Entry 3SAF (X-ray diffraction, 2.50 A resolution); this record covers chain A.

# Chain A
Molecule: Exosome component 10
Source organism: Homo sapiens
Notes: EC 3.1.13.-
Reference sequence: Q01780 (EXOSX_HUMAN); residue numbers follow UniProt; this construct covers 180-606
Amino-acid sequence (428 residues; each row starts with the number of its first residue):
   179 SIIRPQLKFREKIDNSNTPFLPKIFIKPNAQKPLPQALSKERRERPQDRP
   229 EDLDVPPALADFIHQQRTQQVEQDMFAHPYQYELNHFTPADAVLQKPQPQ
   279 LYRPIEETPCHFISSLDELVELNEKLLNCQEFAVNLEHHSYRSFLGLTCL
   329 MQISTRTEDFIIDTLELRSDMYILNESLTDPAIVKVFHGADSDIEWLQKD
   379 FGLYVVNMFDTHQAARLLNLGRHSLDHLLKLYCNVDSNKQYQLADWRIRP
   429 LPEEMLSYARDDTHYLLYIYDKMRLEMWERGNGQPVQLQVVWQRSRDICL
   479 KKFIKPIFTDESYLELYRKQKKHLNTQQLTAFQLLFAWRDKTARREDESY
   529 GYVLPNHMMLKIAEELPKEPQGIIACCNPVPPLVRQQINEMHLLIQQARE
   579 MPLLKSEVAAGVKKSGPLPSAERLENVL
Unresolved in the structure: 222-250, 589-606
Construct notes: expression tag (179); engineered mutation Asn-313 (Asp in Q01780)
Metal / ion sites: Mg2+ near Asn-313 (its only coordinating residue here); yttrium (III) ion: Asp-488, Glu-489
Curated features (UniProtKB/Swiss-Prot):
  - binding site (Mg(2+)): Glu-315, Asp-371, Asp-440
  - site: Lys-583 (Not ubiquitinated)
  - cross-link: Lys-583 (Glycyl lysine isopeptide (Lys-Gly) (interchain with G-Cter in SUMO1))
  - mutagenesis: Lys-201 (K201R: Reduces sumoylation levels and increases steady-state expression; when associated with R-168 and R-583), Glu-315 (E315Q: Abolishes exoribonuclease activity), His-316 (H316A: Slightly reduces exoribonuclease activity), Asp-371 (D371N: Abolishes exoribonuclease activity), Asp-404 (D404A: Increases exoribonuclease activity), Tyr-436 (Y436A: Significantly reduces exoribonuclease activity), Lys-583 (K583R: Reduces sumoylation by USP36. Significantly attenuates binding to pre-rRNA across the 5.8S-ITS2 and 18S-ITS1 junctions. Reduces sumoylation levels and increases steady-state expression ...)
From the paper describing this entry:
  - catalytic residues: Tyr-436
  - mutagenesis - D313N, E315Q, D371N: abolished catalytic activity
  - mutagenesis - H316A: decreased catalytic activity
  - mutagenesis - D404A: increased catalytic activity
  - mutagenesis - Y436A: abolished catalytic activity on AU-rich substrate
  - mutagenesis - Y436A: decreased catalytic activity on generic RNA

# In short
Asp-488 and Glu-489 form the yttrium (III) ion site. UniProt lists 3 Mg2+-binding residues and 7 mutagenesis
sites. The paper reports the catalytic residue Tyr-436; D313N, E315Q and D371N abolish catalytic activity; 6
substitutions were tested in all.
Chain A is Exosome component 10 (Homo sapiens); the structure, Crystal structure of the human RRP6 catalytic
domain with D313N mutation in the active site, was determined by X-ray diffraction together with 3SAG and 3SAH
from the same study.
